8CWM - chains F and X of the 60 polymer chains in the assembly; structure by electron microscopy, 3.40 A resolution.

== Chain F (and X) ==
Protein: Flagellin
From: Sulfolobus islandicus REY15A
Notes: chain X of this document is another copy of the same molecule, construct and numbering; everything in this record applies to it too
UniProt: F0NG73 (F0NG73_SULIR); numbering as in UniProt (aligned over 1-306)
Chain sequence (306 residues; row label = number of the first residue in the row):
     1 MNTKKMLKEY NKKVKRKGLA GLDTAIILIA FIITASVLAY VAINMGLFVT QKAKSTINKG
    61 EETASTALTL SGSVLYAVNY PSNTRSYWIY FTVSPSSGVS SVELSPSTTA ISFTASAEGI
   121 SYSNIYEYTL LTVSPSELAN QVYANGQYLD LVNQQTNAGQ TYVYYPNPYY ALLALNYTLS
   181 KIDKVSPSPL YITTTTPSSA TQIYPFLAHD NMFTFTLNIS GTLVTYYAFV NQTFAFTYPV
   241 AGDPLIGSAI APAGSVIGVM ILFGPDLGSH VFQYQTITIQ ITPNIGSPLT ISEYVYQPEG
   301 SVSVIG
Unresolved in the structure: 1-18, 306
What the authors report for this chain:
  - post-translational modification sites: Tyr-148, Asn-231

== How chain F and chain X interact ==
Contacting residue pairs - 39 pairs, chain F then chain X:
  Met-45(F) / Leu-22(X)
  Gly-46(F) / Leu-22(X)
  Val-49(F) / Leu-22(X)  hydrophobic
  Val-49(F) / Ala-25(X)  hydrophobic
  Thr-56(F) / Ile-29(X)
  Thr-56(F) / Ile-33(X)
  Ile-57(F) / Ile-32(X)  hydrophobic
  Ala-64(F) / Ala-39(X)  hydrophobic
  Ala-67(F) / Ile-43(X)  hydrophobic
  Leu-68(F) / Leu-47(X)
  Leu-70(F) / Gln-51(X)
  Tyr-80(F) / Leu-245(X)
  Tyr-80(F) / Ser-248(X)  hydrogen bond (backbone-side chain)
  Tyr-80(F) / Ile-250(X)
  Pro-81(F) / Gly-247(X)
  Pro-81(F) / Ser-248(X)  hydrogen bond (backbone-side chain)
  Tyr-274(F) / Glu-103(X)  hydrogen bond
  Tyr-274(F) / Asn-284(X)  hydrogen bond
  Gly-286(F) / Tyr-40(X)  hydrogen bond (backbone-side chain)
  Ser-287(F) / Tyr-40(X)  hydrogen bond (side chain-backbone)
  Ser-287(F) / Ile-43(X)
  Ser-287(F) / Asn-44(X)
  Pro-288(F) / Tyr-40(X)
  Pro-288(F) / Asn-44(X)
  Pro-288(F) / Leu-47(X)
  Thr-290(F) / Phe-48(X)
  Thr-290(F) / Gln-51(X)
  Ile-291(F) / Gln-51(X)
  Ser-292(F) / Phe-48(X)
  Ser-292(F) / Ser-55(X)
  Glu-293(F) / Gln-51(X)
  Glu-293(F) / Ser-55(X)  hydrogen bond
  Tyr-294(F) / Ser-55(X)
  Tyr-294(F) / Lys-59(X)
  Tyr-296(F) / Lys-59(X)  hydrogen bond
  Tyr-296(F) / Glu-62(X)
  Tyr-296(F) / Thr-63(X)
  Tyr-296(F) / Ile-285(X)
  Gln-297(F) / Glu-103(X)
Interface residues without a listed pair, chain F (28 interface residues in all): Thr-50, Ala-53, Gly-60, Thr-66, Ser-82, Leu-289
Interface residues without a listed pair, chain X (27 interface residues in all): Ser-36, Lys-52, Ser-101, Thr-108

== In short ==
28 residues of chain F and 27 residues of chain X are in contact, with 8 hydrogen bonds. Among the polar pairs
are Tyr-80(F)/Ser-248(X), Pro-81(F)/Ser-248(X) and Tyr-274(F)/Glu-103(X). From the paper: modification sites
Tyr-148(F) and Asn-231(F).
Chain F and chain X are both Flagellin (Sulfolobus islandicus REY15A); the structure, Cryo-EM structure of the
supercoiled S. islandicus REY15A archaeal flagellar filament, was determined by electron microscopy, deposited
together with 8CVI, 8CXM and 8CYE.
